8T03 - chains C and D of the 6 polymer chains in the assembly; structure by electron microscopy, 2.72 A resolution.

Chain C:
Protein: 18G7 Fab heavy chain
Source organism: Mus musculus
Notes: antibody fragment or engineered binder
Sequence (120 residues; numbered 1 to 120; the number before each row is that of its first residue):
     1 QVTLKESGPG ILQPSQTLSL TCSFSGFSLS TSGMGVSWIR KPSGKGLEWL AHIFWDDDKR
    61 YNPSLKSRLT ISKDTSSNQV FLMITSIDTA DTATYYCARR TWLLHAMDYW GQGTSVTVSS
Disulfides: C22-C97

Chain D:
Protein: 18G7 Fab light chain
Source organism: Mus musculus
Notes: antibody fragment or engineered binder
Sequence (107 residues; row label = number of the first residue in the row):
     1 DIQMTQSPSS LSASLGGKVT ITCKASQDIN EYIAWYQHKP GKGPRLLIHY TSTLQPGIPS
    61 RFSGSGSGRD YSFSISNLEP EDIATYYCLQ YDNLLWTFGG GTKLEIK

Interface between chain C and chain D:
Residue-residue contacts (32; chain C residue first):
  S37(C) - W96(D)
  I39(C) - F98(D)  hydrophobic
  L47(C) - Y87(D)  hydrophobic
  L47(C) - F98(D)  hydrophobic
  W49(C) - L94(D)
  W49(C) - L95(D)  hydrophobic
  W49(C) - W96(D)
  H52(C) - L94(D)  hydrogen bond (side chain-backbone)
  H52(C) - W96(D)
  R60(C) - L94(D)
  P63(C) - L95(D)
  Y96(C) - H38(D)
  R100(C) - L94(D)
  L104(C) - L46(D)  hydrophobic
  L104(C) - Q55(D)
  H105(C) - Y32(D)
  H105(C) - Y91(D)
  H105(C) - W96(D)
  A106(C) - Y36(D)
  A106(C) - L89(D)  hydrophobic
  A106(C) - Y91(D)
  M107(C) - Y36(D)  hydrogen bond (backbone-side chain)
  M107(C) - L46(D)
  M107(C) - L89(D)  hydrophobic
  M107(C) - W96(D)  hydrophobic
  M107(C) - F98(D)  hydrophobic
  W110(C) - Y36(D)
  W110(C) - P44(D)
  W110(C) - F98(D)  hydrophobic
  G111(C) - G43(D)
  Q112(C) - G41(D)  hydrogen bond (side chain-backbone)
  Q112(C) - G43(D)
Interface residues without a listed pair, chain C (20 interface residues in all): K41, G46, F54, D108
Interface residues without a listed pair, chain D (19 interface residues in all): A34, K42, H49, G100

Overview:
20 residues of chain C and 19 residues of chain D are in contact, with 3 hydrogen bonds. Polar pairs include
H52(C)-L94(D), M107(C)-Y36(D) and Q112(C)-G41(D).
Here chain C is 18G7 Fab heavy chain and chain D is 18G7 Fab light chain, both from Mus musculus. Entry 8T03
(Structure of mouse Myomaker bound to Fab18G7 in detergent) was determined by electron microscopy, deposited
together with 8T04, 8T05, 8T06 and 8T07.
